PDB entry 6HLQ | electron microscopy, 3.18 A resolution | chains A and E of the 15 polymer chains in the assembly

== Chain A ==
Name: DNA-directed RNA polymerase I subunit RPA190
Source organism: Saccharomyces cerevisiae (strain ATCC 204508 / S288c)
Notes: EC 2.7.7.6
UniProt: P10964 (RPA1_YEAST); numbering as in UniProt (aligned over 1-1664)
Chain sequence (1664 residues; each row starts with the number of its first residue):
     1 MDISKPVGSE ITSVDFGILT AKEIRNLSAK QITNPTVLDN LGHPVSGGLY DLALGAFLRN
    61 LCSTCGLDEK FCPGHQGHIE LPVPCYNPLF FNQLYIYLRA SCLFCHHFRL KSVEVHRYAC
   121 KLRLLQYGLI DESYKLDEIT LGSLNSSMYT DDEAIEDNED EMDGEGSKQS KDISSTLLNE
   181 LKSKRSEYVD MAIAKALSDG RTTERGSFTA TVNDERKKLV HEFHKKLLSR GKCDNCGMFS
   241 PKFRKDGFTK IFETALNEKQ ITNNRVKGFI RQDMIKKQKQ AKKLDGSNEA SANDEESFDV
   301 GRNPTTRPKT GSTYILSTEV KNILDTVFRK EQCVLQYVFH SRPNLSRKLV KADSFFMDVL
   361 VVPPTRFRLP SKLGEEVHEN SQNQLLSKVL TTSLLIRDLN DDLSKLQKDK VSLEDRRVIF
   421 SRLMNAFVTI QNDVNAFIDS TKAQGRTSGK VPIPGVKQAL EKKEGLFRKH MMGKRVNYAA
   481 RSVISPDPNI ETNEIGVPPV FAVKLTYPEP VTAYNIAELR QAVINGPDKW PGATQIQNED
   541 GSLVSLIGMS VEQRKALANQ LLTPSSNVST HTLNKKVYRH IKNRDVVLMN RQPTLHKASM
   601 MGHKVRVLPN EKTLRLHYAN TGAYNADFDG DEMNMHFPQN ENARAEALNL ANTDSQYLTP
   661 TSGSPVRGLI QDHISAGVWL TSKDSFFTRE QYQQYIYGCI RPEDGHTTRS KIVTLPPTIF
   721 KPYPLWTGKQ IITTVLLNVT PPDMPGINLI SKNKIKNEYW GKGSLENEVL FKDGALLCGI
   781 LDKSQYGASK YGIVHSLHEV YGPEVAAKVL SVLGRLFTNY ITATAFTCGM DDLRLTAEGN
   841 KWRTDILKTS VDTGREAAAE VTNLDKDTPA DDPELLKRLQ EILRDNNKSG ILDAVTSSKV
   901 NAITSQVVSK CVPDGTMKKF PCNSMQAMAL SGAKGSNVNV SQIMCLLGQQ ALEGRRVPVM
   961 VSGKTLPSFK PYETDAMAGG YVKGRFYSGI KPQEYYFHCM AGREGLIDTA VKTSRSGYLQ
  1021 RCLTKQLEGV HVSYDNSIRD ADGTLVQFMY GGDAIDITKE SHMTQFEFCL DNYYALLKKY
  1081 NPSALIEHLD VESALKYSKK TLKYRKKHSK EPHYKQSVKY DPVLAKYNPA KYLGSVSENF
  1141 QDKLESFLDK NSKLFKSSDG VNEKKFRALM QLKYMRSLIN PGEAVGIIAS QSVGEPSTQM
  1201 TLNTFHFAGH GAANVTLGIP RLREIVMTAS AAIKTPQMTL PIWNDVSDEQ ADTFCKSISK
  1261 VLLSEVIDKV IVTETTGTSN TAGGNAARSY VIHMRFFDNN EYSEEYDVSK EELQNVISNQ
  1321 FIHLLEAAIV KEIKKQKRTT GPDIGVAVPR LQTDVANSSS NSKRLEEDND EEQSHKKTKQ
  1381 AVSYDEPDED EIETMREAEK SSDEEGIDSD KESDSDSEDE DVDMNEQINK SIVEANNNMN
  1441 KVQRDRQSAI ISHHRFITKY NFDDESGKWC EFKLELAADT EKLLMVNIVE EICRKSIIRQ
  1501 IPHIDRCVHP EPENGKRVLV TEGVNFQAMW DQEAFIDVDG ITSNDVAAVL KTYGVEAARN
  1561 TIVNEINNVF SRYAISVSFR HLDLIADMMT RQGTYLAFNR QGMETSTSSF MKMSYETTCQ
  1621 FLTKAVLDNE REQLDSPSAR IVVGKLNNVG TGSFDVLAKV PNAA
Unresolved in the structure: 141-171, 269-311, 407-412, 446-450, 1154-1159, 1201-1213, 1278-1286, 1339-1432, 1664
Metal / ion sites: Zn2+ site 1: Cys62, Cys65, Cys72, His75; Zn2+ site 2: Cys102, Cys105, Cys233, Cys236; Mg2+: Asp627, Asp629 (shared with 1 residue of chain R)
Ligand contacts: phosphomethylphosphonic acid guanylate ester (G2P): Arg591, Pro593, Asn625, Asp627, Lys934, Thr1009
UniProt features mapped onto this chain:
  - region: Pro992 to Glu1004 (Bridging helix)
  - binding site (Zn(2+)): Cys62, Cys65, Cys72, His75, Cys102, Cys105, Cys233, Cys236
  - binding site (Mg(2+)): Asp627, Asp629, Asp631
  - modified residue (Phosphoserine): Ser889, Ser1636

== Chain E ==
Name: DNA-directed RNA polymerases I, II, and III subunit RPABC1
Source organism: Saccharomyces cerevisiae (strain ATCC 204508 / S288c)
UniProt: P20434 (RPAB1_YEAST); numbering as in UniProt (aligned over 1-215)
Chain sequence (215 residues; each row starts with the number of its first residue):
     1 MDQENERNIS RLWRAFRTVK EMVKDRGYFI TQEEVELPLE DFKAKYCDSM GRPQRKMMSF
    61 QANPTEESIS KFPDMGSLWV EFCDEPSVGV KTMKTFVIHI QEKNFQTGIF VYQNNITPSA
   121 MKLVPSIPPA TIETFNEAAL VVNITHHELV PKHIRLSSDE KRELLKRYRL KESQLPRIQR
   181 ADPVALYLGL KRGEVVKIIR KSETSGRYAS YRICM
Unresolved in the structure: 1, 89

== Interface between chain A and chain E ==
Contacting residue pairs (104; chain A residue first):
  Ile130(A) - Ser173(E)
  Ile130(A) - Met215(E)  hydrophobic
  Asp131(A) - Glu172(E)
  Asp131(A) - Arg192(E)
  Asp131(A) - Gly193(E)
  Asp131(A) - Met215(E)
  Tyr134(A) - Arg192(E)
  Ser207(A) - Lys171(E)
  Thr209(A) - Lys171(E)
  Thr209(A) - Ser173(E)  hydrogen bond (side chain-backbone)
  Thr209(A) - Gln174(E)
  Thr211(A) - Ser173(E)
  Thr211(A) - Arg177(E)  hydrogen bond
  Val212(A) - Ser173(E)
  Asp214(A) - Arg177(E)  salt bridge
  Glu215(A) - Arg177(E)  salt bridge
  Asp1035(A) - Tyr168(E)
  Ser1037(A) - Tyr168(E)
  Arg1039(A) - Tyr168(E)
  Arg1039(A) - Leu170(E)
  Gly1043(A) - Gln174(E)
  Thr1044(A) - Gln174(E)  hydrogen bond (side chain-backbone)
  Leu1045(A) - Leu170(E)  hydrophobic
  Leu1045(A) - Gln174(E)  hydrogen bond (backbone-backbone)
  Leu1045(A) - Pro176(E)
  Val1046(A) - Pro176(E)
  Phe1048(A) - Tyr168(E)
  Phe1048(A) - Ser210(E)
  Phe1048(A) - Tyr211(E)
  Gly1051(A) - Ser205(E)  hydrogen bond (backbone-side chain)
  Gly1052(A) - Ser205(E)
  Gly1052(A) - Tyr208(E)
  Asp1053(A) - Thr204(E)
  Asp1053(A) - Ser205(E)
  Arg1105(A) - Lys201(E)
  Arg1105(A) - Arg207(E)
  His1113(A) - Thr145(E)  hydrogen bond (side chain-backbone)
  His1113(A) - His147(E)  hydrogen bond (side chain-backbone)
  His1113(A) - Val150(E)  hydrogen bond (side chain-backbone)
  His1113(A) - Lys152(E)
  Tyr1114(A) - Thr145(E)
  Tyr1114(A) - His146(E)
  Tyr1114(A) - Lys152(E)
  Gln1116(A) - Lys152(E)
  Val1118(A) - Ile199(E)  hydrophobic
  Val1118(A) - Arg207(E)
  Tyr1120(A) - Arg207(E)  hydrogen bond (backbone-side chain)
  Asp1121(A) - Lys197(E)  salt bridge
  Pro1122(A) - Arg207(E)
  Ser1137(A) - Ser205(E)
  Glu1138(A) - Ser205(E)  hydrogen bond (backbone-backbone)
  Glu1138(A) - Arg207(E)  salt bridge
  Asn1139(A) - Glu203(E)
  Asn1139(A) - Thr204(E)
  Asn1139(A) - Ser205(E)  hydrogen bond (backbone-backbone)
  Asn1139(A) - Gly206(E)  hydrogen bond (side chain-backbone)
  Gln1527(A) - Ala138(E)
  Gln1527(A) - Ala139(E)
  Trp1530(A) - Arg14(E)  hydrogen bond (backbone-side chain)
  Trp1530(A) - Ala139(E)
  Trp1530(A) - Val142(E)  hydrophobic
  Asp1531(A) - Arg11(E)  salt bridge
  Glu1533(A) - Arg14(E)  salt bridge
  Val1538(A) - Val142(E)  hydrophobic
  Val1538(A) - His147(E)
  Asp1539(A) - Val142(E)
  Asp1539(A) - Asn143(E)
  Asp1539(A) - His146(E)
  Asp1539(A) - His147(E)
  Asp1539(A) - Glu148(E)
  Ile1541(A) - His147(E)  hydrogen bond (backbone-side chain)
  Thr1542(A) - Leu149(E)
  Lys1551(A) - Pro183(E)
  Thr1552(A) - Ile144(E)
  Thr1552(A) - Pro183(E)
  Tyr1553(A) - Ile144(E)  hydrophobic
  Tyr1553(A) - His147(E)
  Tyr1553(A) - Val150(E)
  Tyr1553(A) - Val184(E)
  Val1555(A) - Asp182(E)
  Val1555(A) - Arg212(E)
  Glu1556(A) - Leu149(E)
  Glu1556(A) - Pro151(E)
  Glu1556(A) - His153(E)
  Glu1556(A) - Ile198(E)
  Glu1556(A) - Arg200(E)  salt bridge
  Glu1556(A) - Arg212(E)  salt bridge
  Ala1557(A) - Leu149(E)
  Ala1557(A) - Val150(E)  hydrophobic
  Arg1559(A) - Arg200(E)
  Arg1559(A) - Tyr208(E)  hydrogen bond
  Asn1560(A) - Leu149(E)  hydrogen bond (side chain-backbone)
  Thr1561(A) - Leu149(E)
  Phe1579(A) - Glu203(E)
  Arg1580(A) - Thr204(E)
  Asp1583(A) - Tyr208(E)  hydrogen bond
  Asp1587(A) - Arg200(E)  salt bridge
  Thr1590(A) - Arg212(E)  hydrogen bond (backbone-side chain)
  Arg1591(A) - Pro176(E)
  Arg1591(A) - Arg177(E)  hydrogen bond (backbone-backbone)
  Gln1592(A) - Arg177(E)
  Gln1592(A) - Gln179(E)
  Gly1593(A) - Arg177(E)  hydrogen bond (backbone-backbone)
  Gly1593(A) - Gln179(E)
Other interface residues (no listed pair), chain A (62 interface residues in all): Arg201, Ala1125, Gly1540, Leu1550, Gly1554, Thr1594
Other interface residues (no listed pair), chain E (52 interface residues in all): Arg7, Val141, Leu164, Arg167, Leu175, Ile178, Ser202

== Summary ==
Chain A and chain E form an interface of 62 and 52 residues respectively; the contacts include 20 hydrogen
bonds and 9 salt bridges. Polar contacts include Asp214(A)-Arg177(E), Glu215(A)-Arg177(E) and
Asp1121(A)-Lys197(E). Ligands of chain A: phosphomethylphosphonic acid guanylate ester.
Here chain A is DNA-directed RNA polymerase I subunit RPA190 and chain E is DNA-directed RNA polymerases I,
II, and III subunit RPABC1, both from Saccharomyces cerevisiae (strain ATCC 204508 / S288c). Entry 6HLQ (Yeast
RNA polymerase I* elongation complex bound to nucleotide analog GMPCPP) was determined by electron microscopy
together with 6HKO, 6HLR and 6HLS from the same study.
